Entry 9AST (electron microscopy, 3.07 A resolution); this record covers chains L and R of the 6 polymer chains in the assembly.

[Chain L]
Name: Lymphotactin
From: Homo sapiens
UniProt: P47992 (XCL1_HUMAN); residues 1-93 here correspond to UniProt positions 22-114 (UniProt number = residue number + 21)
Sequence (133 residues; each row starts with the number of its first residue):
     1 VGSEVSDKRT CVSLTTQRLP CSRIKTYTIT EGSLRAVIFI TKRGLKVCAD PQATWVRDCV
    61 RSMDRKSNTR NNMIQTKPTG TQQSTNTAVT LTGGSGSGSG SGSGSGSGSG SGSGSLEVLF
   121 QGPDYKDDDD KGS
Disordered / not traced: 12-133
Sequence notes: conflict Cys-21 (Val42 in P47992), Cys-59 (Val80 in P47992); expression tag (94-133)

[Chain R]
Name: Chemokine XC receptor 1, Non structural polyprotein
From: Homo sapiens
UniProt: chimeric construct of P46094, A0A482LYE4: residues 2-333 from P46094 (XCR1_HUMAN) positions 2-333 (same numbers); residues 335-492 from A0A482LYE4 positions 71-228 (UniProt number = residue number - 264)
Sequence (532 residues; row label = number of the first residue in the row):
     2 ESSGNPESTT FFYYDLQSQP CENQAWVFAT LATTVLYCLV FLLSLVGNSL VLWVLVKYES
    62 LESLTNIFIL NLCLSDLVFA CLLPVWISPY HWGWVLGDFL CKLLNMIFSI SLYSSIFFLT
   122 IMTIHRYLSV VSPLSTLRVP TLRCRVLVTM AVWVASILSS ILDTIFHKVL SSGCDYSELT
   182 WYLTSVYQHN LFFLLSLGII LFCYVEILRT LFRSRSKRRH RTVKLIFAIV VAYFLSWGPY
   242 NFTLFLQTLF RTQIIRSCEA KQQLEYALLI CRNLAFSHCC FNPVLYVFVG VKFRTHLKHV
   302 LRQFWFCRLQ APSPASIPHS PGAFAYEGAS FYGSVFTLED FVGDWEQTAA YNLDQVLEQG
   362 GVSSLLQNLA VSVTPIQRIV RSGENALKID IHVIIPYEGL SADQMAQIEE VFKVVYPVDD
   422 HHFKVILPYG TLVIDGVTPN MLNYFGRPYE GIAVFDGKKI TVTGTLWNGN KIIDERLITP
   482 DGSMLFRVTI NSGGSGHHHH HHHHWSHPQF EKGGGSGGGS GGSAWSHPQF EK
Disordered / not traced: 2-20, 304-533
Sequence notes: linker (334); conflict Glu-347 (Arg83 in A0A482LYE4), Ala-351 (Gly87 in A0A482LYE4), Leu-367 (Phe103 in A0A482LYE4), Ala-371 (Gly107 in A0A482LYE4), Arg-382 (Leu118 in A0A482LYE4), Ala-387 (Gly123 in A0A482LYE4), Ala-403 (Gly139 in A0A482LYE4), Ala-407 (Gly143 in A0A482LYE4), Glu-411 (Lys147 in A0A482LYE4), Val-412 (Ile148 in A0A482LYE4), Pro-429 (His165 in A0A482LYE4), Leu-443 (Ile179 in A0A482LYE4), Asn-444 (Asp180 in A0A482LYE4), Thr-480 (Asn216 in A0A482LYE4), Met-485 (Leu221 in A0A482LYE4); expression tag (493-533)
Disulfides: Cys-102/Cys-175

[How chain L and chain R interact]
Pairs across the interface (32; chain L residue first):
  Val-1(L) with Phe-109(R); Tyr-177(R); Ser-186(R); Val-187(R), hydrophobic; His-190(R)
  Gly-2(L) with Tyr-241(R); Arg-273(R), hydrogen bond (backbone-side chain)
  Ser-3(L) with Trp-87(R); Asn-106(R), hydrogen bond
  Glu-4(L) with Cys-175(R); Asp-176(R); Tyr-177(R); Tyr-183(R); Arg-273(R)
  Val-5(L) with Trp-27(R), hydrophobic; Tyr-91(R), hydrophobic
  Ser-6(L) with Asn-24(R); Trp-27(R); Tyr-91(R); Glu-266(R)
  Asp-7(L) with Asn-24(R); Ser-173(R)
  Lys-8(L) with Glu-23(R); Asn-24(R), hydrogen bond (backbone-backbone)
  Arg-9(L) with Pro-21(R); Cys-22(R); Glu-23(R), salt bridge
  Thr-10(L) with Pro-21(R); Cys-22(R), hydrogen bond (backbone-backbone)
  Cys-11(L) with Pro-21(R), hydrophobic; Gln-254(R); Lys-262(R)
Interface residues without a listed pair, chain R (23 interface residues in all): Tyr-114

[Overview]
The interface between chain L and chain R involves 11 residues on one side and 23 on the other; the contacts
include 4 hydrogen bonds and 1 salt bridge. Among the polar pairs are Arg-9(L)/Glu-23(R), Gly-2(L)/Arg-273(R)
and Ser-3(L)/Asn-106(R).
Here chain L is Lymphotactin and chain R is Chemokine XC receptor 1, Non structural polyprotein, both from
Homo sapiens. Entry 9AST (Cryo-EM structure of XCR1 signaling complex) was determined by electron microscopy.
